8GQ0 - chain A; structure by X-ray diffraction, 1.44 A resolution.

== Chain A ==
Name: Bromodomain-containing protein 4
Source organism: Homo sapiens
UniProtKB: O60885 (BRD4_HUMAN); numbering as in UniProt (aligned over 44-166)
Amino-acid sequence (124 residues; numbered 43 to 166; the number before each row is that of its first residue):
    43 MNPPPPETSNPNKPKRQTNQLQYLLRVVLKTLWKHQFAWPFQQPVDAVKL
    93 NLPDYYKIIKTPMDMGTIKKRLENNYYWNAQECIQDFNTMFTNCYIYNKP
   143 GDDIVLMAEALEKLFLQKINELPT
Differences from the reference sequence: initiating methionine (43)
Bound ions: Na+ site 1: Tyr65, Lys160, Glu163 (together with glycerol); Na+ site 2: Val90, Lys91, Asn93, Ile138, Asn140
Residues lining bound ligands: KCL (N-[2-(1H-indol-3-yl)ethyl]-3-methyl-[1,2,4]triazolo[4,3-b]pyridazin-6-amine): Trp81, Pro82, Phe83, Val87, Leu92, Leu94, Tyr97, Cys136, Tyr139, Asn140, Asp145, Ile146, Met149
What the authors report for this chain:
  - binding site for KCL: Trp81, Pro82, Val87, Leu94, Tyr139, Asn140, Asp145, Ile146

== Overview ==
Chain A binds compound KCL. Tyr65, Lys160 and Glu163 form the Na+ site 1. The Na+ site 2 is built by Val90,
Lys91, Asn93, Ile138 and Asn140. The paper reports a binding site for KCL at Trp81, Pro82 and Val87 among
others.
Chain A is Bromodomain-containing protein 4 (Homo sapiens); the structure, Crystal structure of BRD4
bromodomain 1 (BD1) in complex with STL233497, was determined by X-ray diffraction (same publication as 7YMG,
7YQ9 and 8GPZ).
